3NH6 - chain A; structure by X-ray diffraction, 2.00 A resolution.

== Chain A ==
Molecule: ATP-binding cassette sub-family B member 6, mitochondrial
Source organism: Homo sapiens
Notes: fragment: Nucleotide Binding Domain
Reference sequence: Q9NP58 (ABCB6_HUMAN); numbering as in UniProt (aligned over 558-842)
Chain sequence (306 residues; numbered 537 to 842; the number before each row is that of its first residue):
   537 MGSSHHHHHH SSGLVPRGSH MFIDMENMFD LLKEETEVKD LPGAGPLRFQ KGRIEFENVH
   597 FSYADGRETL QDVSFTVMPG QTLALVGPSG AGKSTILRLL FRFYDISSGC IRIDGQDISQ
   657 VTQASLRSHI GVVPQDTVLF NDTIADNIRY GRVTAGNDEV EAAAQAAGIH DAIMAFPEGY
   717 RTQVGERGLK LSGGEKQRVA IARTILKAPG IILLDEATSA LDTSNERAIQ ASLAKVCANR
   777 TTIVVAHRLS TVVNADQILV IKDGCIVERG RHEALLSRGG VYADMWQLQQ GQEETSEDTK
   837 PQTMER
Disordered / not traced: 537-554, 829-842
Construct notes: expression tag (537-557)
Curated features (UniProtKB/Swiss-Prot):
  - binding site (ATP): Tyr599, Gly623 to Arg634

== Overview ==
UniProt lists 13 ATP-binding residues.
Chain A is ATP-binding cassette sub-family B member 6, mitochondrial (Homo sapiens); the structure, Nucleotide
Binding Domain of human ABCB6 (apo structure), was determined by X-ray diffraction (same publication as 3NH9,
3NHA and 3NHB).
